4YA3 - chains R and S of the 30 polymer chains in the assembly; structure by X-ray diffraction, 2.70 A resolution.

== Chain R ==
Protein: Proteasome subunit alpha type-5
Source organism: Saccharomyces cerevisiae S288c
Notes: EC 3.4.25.1
UniProt: P32379 (PSA5_YEAST); residues -7 to 252 here correspond to UniProt positions 1-260 (UniProt number = residue number + 8)
Sequence (260 residues; each row starts with the number of its first residue; numbers below 1 keep their minus sign (Met-7 is residue -7)):
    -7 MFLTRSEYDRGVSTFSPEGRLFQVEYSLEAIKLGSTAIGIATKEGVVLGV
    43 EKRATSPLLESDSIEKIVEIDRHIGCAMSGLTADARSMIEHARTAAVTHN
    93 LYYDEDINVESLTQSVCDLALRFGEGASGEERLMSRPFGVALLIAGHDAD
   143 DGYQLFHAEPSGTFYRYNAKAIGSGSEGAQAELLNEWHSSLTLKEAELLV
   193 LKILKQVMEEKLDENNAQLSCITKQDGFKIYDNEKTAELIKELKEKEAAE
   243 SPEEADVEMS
Not modelled in the structure: -7 to 0, 118-124, 243-252

== Chain S ==
Protein: Proteasome subunit alpha type-6
Source organism: Saccharomyces cerevisiae S288c
Notes: EC 3.4.25.1
UniProt: P40302 (PSA6_YEAST); residues 0-233 here correspond to UniProt positions 1-234 (UniProt number = residue number + 1)
Sequence (234 residues; each row starts with the number of its first residue; numbering starts at 0):
     0 MFRNNYDGDTVTFSPTGRLFQVEYALEAIKQGSVTVGLRSNTHAVLVALK
    50 RNADELSSYQKKIIKCDEHMGLSLAGLAPDARVLSNYLRQQCNYSSLVFN
   100 RKLAVERAGHLLCDKAQKNTQSYGGRPYGVGLLIIGYDKSGAHLLEFQPS
   150 GNVTELYGTAIGARSQGAKTYLERTLDTFIKIDGNPDELIKAGVEAISQS
   200 LRDESLTVDNLSIAIVGKDTPFTIYDGEAVAKYI
Not modelled in the structure: 0-2
Curated features (UniProtKB/Swiss-Prot):
  - modified residue: Ser13 (Phosphoserine)
  - cross-link: Lys190 (Glycyl lysine isopeptide (Lys-Gly) (interchain with G-Cter in ubiquitin))

== Interface between chain R and chain S ==
Contacting residue pairs - 46 pairs, chain R then chain S:
  Arg2(R) with Gly7(S)
  Gly3(R) with Gly7(S)
  Ser5(R) with Arg125(S)
  Thr6(R) with Gly7(S); Gln20(S)
  Phe7(R) with Gln20(S), hydrogen bond (backbone-side chain); Tyr23(S); Leu76(S), hydrophobic; Arg125(S); Pro126(S); Gly128(S)
  Ser8(R) with Tyr23(S)
  Pro9(R) with Tyr23(S), hydrophobic; Glu26(S)
  Glu10(R) with Glu26(S); Gln30(S)
  Gly11(R) with Tyr23(S); Ala27(S)
  Leu13(R) with Arg125(S)
  Gln106(R) with Arg81(S), hydrogen bond
  Asp110(R) with Arg81(S), salt bridge
  Leu113(R) with Pro78(S), hydrophobic; Asp79(S); Arg125(S)
  Ser153(R) with Pro78(S)
  Gly154(R) with Pro78(S)
  Thr155(R) with Gln59(S)
  Phe156(R) with Gln59(S)
  Tyr157(R) with Arg50(S), hydrogen bond (side chain-backbone); Ala52(S); Ser57(S); Gln59(S)
  Arg158(R) with Ser56(S); Ser57(S), hydrogen bond (backbone-backbone)
  Tyr159(R) with Ala52(S); Asp53(S); Leu55(S); Ser56(S)
  Asn160(R) with Leu55(S), hydrogen bond (backbone-backbone)
  Ala161(R) with Leu55(S)
  Gln172(R) with Asp53(S), hydrogen bond; Leu55(S)
  Leu175(R) with Leu55(S)
  Leu176(R) with Glu54(S); Leu55(S), hydrophobic
  Trp179(R) with Leu55(S), hydrophobic
Also at the interface, not in a pair above, chain R (27 interface residues in all): Glu117
Also at the interface, not in a pair above, chain S (25 interface residues in all): Asp6, Ala24, Asn51, Gly123

== Overview ==
27 residues of chain R face 25 of chain S across their interface, with 6 hydrogen bonds and 1 salt bridge.
Polar contacts include Asp110(R)-Arg81(S), Phe7(R)-Gln20(S) and Gln106(R)-Arg81(S).
Here chain R is Proteasome subunit alpha type-5 and chain S is Proteasome subunit alpha type-6, both from
Saccharomyces cerevisiae S288c. Entry 4YA3 (Yeast 20S proteasome beta2-H116N mutant in complex with Ac-PAE-ep)
was determined by X-ray diffraction, deposited together with 4Y69, 4Y6A, 4Y6V, 4Y6Z, 4Y70, 4Y74 and 34 further
entries.
